Entry 3PTH (X-ray diffraction, 1.70 A resolution); this record covers chains A and B.

== Chain A ==
Protein: Polyadenylate-binding protein 1
Source organism: Homo sapiens
UniProt: P11940 (PABP1_HUMAN); residue numbers follow UniProt; this construct covers 543-621
Amino-acid sequence (82 residues; row label = number of the first residue in the row):
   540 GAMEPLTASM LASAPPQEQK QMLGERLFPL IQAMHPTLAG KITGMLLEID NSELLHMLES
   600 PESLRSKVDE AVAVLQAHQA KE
Not modelled in the structure: 540-543, 619-621
Construct notes: expression tag (540-542)

== Chain B ==
Protein: La-related protein 4B
UniProt: Q92615 (LAR4B_HUMAN); residue numbers follow UniProt; this construct covers 55-69
Amino-acid sequence (15 residues; numbered 55 to 69; the number before each row is that of its first residue):
    55 ELNPNAEVWG APVLH

== How chain A and chain B interact ==
Residue-residue contacts (24):
  Gln-560(A) / Trp-63(B)
  Gly-563(A) / Trp-63(B)
  Glu-564(A) / Trp-63(B)
  Phe-567(A) / Trp-63(B)  hydrophobic
  Gly-579(A) / Val-62(B)
  Gly-579(A) / Trp-63(B)  hydrogen bond (backbone-backbone)
  Lys-580(A) / Pro-58(B)  hydrogen bond (side chain-backbone)
  Lys-580(A) / Asn-59(B)
  Lys-580(A) / Ala-60(B)  hydrogen bond (side chain-backbone)
  Thr-582(A) / Trp-63(B)
  Gly-583(A) / Ala-60(B)
  Gly-583(A) / Glu-61(B)
  Gly-583(A) / Trp-63(B)
  Met-584(A) / Leu-56(B)
  Met-584(A) / Asn-57(B)
  Met-584(A) / Ala-60(B)  hydrophobic
  Leu-586(A) / Trp-63(B)
  Glu-587(A) / Asn-57(B)
  Glu-587(A) / Ala-60(B)
  Ile-588(A) / Leu-56(B)  hydrophobic
  Glu-609(A) / Leu-56(B)
  Ala-610(A) / Leu-56(B)
  Val-613(A) / Pro-58(B)  hydrophobic
  His-617(A) / Pro-58(B)
Also at the interface, not in a pair above, chain A (19 interface residues in all): Leu-585, Lys-606, Leu-614

== In short ==
The interface between chain A and chain B involves 19 residues on one side and 8 on the other; the contacts
include 3 hydrogen bonds. Polar pairs include Lys-580(A)/Pro-58(B), Lys-580(A)/Ala-60(B) and
Gly-579(A)/Trp-63(B).
Chain A is Polyadenylate-binding protein 1 (Homo sapiens) and chain B is La-related protein 4B; the structure,
The PABC1 MLLE domain bound to the variant PAM2 motif of LARP4B, was determined by X-ray diffraction.
